Entry 3EPF (electron microscopy, 9.00 A resolution (very low resolution: no residue pairs are listed; an interface is given only as per-side residue counts)); this record covers chains 2 and 4 of the 5 polymer chains in the assembly.

== Chain 2 ==
Name: Protein VP2
Organism: Poliovirus type 2
UniProtKB: P06210 (POLG_POL2L); residues 10-271 here correspond to UniProt positions 79-340 (UniProt number = residue number + 69)
Sequence (262 residues; row label = number of the first residue in the row):
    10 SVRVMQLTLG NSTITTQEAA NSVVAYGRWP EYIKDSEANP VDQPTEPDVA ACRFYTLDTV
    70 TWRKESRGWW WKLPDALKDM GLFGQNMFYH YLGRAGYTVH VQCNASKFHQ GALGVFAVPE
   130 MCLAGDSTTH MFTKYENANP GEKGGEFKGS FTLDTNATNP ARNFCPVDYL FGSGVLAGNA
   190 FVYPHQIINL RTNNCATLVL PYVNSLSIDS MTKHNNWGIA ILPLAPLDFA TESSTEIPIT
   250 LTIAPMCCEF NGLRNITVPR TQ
Construct notes: conflict V11 (Asp80 in P06210)
UniProt features mapped onto this chain:
  - site: Q271 (Cleavage)

== Chain 4 ==
Name: Protein VP4
Organism: Poliovirus type 2
UniProtKB: P06210 (POLG_POL2L); residues 2-69 here = UniProt positions 2-69
Sequence (68 residues; numbered 2 to 69; the number before each row is that of its first residue):
     2 GAQVSSQKVG AHENSNRAYG GSTINYTTIN YYRDSASNAA SKQDFAQDPS KFTEPIKDVL
    62 IKTAPTLN
UniProt features mapped onto this chain:
  - site: N69 (Cleavage)
  - lipidation: G2 (N-myristoyl glycine)

== Chain 2 / chain 4 interface ==
At this resolution (9 A) residue pairs are not listed: 14 residues of chain 2 and 10 of chain 4 lie at the interface.

== Overview ==
Chain 2 and chain 4 form an interface of 14 and 10 residues respectively.
Here chain 2 is Protein VP2 and chain 4 is Protein VP4, both from Poliovirus type 2. Entry 3EPF (CryoEM
structure of poliovirus receptor bound to poliovirus type 2) was determined by electron microscopy (same
publication as 3URO, 3EPC and 3EPD).
